PDB entry 8S7G | electron microscopy, 3.43 A resolution | chains E and T of the 14 polymer chains in the assembly

== Chain E ==
Molecule: Protein RecA
Source organism: Pseudomonas aeruginosa
UniProt: P08280 (RECA_PSEAE); residue numbers follow UniProt; this construct covers 2-346
Chain sequence (361 residues; numbered -14 to 346; the number before each row is that of its first residue; numbers below 1 keep their minus sign (Met-14 is residue -14)):
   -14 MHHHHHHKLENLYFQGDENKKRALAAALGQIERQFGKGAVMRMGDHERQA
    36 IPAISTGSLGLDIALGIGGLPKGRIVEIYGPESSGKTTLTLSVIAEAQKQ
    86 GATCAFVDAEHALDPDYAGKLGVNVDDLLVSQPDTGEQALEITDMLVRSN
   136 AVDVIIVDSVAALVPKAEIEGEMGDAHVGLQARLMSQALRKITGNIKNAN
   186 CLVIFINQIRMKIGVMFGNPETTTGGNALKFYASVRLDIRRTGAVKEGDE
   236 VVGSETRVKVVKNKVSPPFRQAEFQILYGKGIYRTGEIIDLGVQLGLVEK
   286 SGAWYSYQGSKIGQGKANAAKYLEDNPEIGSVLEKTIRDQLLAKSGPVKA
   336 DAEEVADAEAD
Unresolved in the structure: -14 to 0, 329-346
Sequence notes: initiating methionine (-14); expression tag (-13 to 1)
Bound ions: Mg2+: Thr72 (together with ATP-gamma-S)
Small-molecule neighbours:
  - ATP-gamma-S (AGS; phosphothiophosphoric acid-adenylate ester): Pro66, Glu67, Ser68, Ser69, Gly70, Lys71, Thr72, Thr73, Glu95, Asp99, Tyr102, Ser239, Tyr263
  - ATP-gamma-S: Phe216, Lys247, Asn248, Lys249, Val250, Ser251, Pro252, Pro253
Swiss-Prot annotation at these positions:
  - binding site (ATP): Gly65 to Thr72
What the authors report for this chain:
  - mutagenesis - F202A: decreased binding to the 36-nt DNA strand (chain T)
  - mutagenesis - M201A: unchanged binding to the 36-nt DNA strand (chain T)

== Chain T ==
Molecule: 36-nt DNA strand
Sequence (36 nucleotides; row label = number of the first residue in the row):
     7 TTTTTTTTTTTTTTTTTTTTTTTTTTTTTTTTTTTT

== Chain E / chain T interface ==
Contacting residue pairs (18):
  Val163(E) with DT31(T), base contact
  Ala167(E) with DT30(T), phosphate contact; DT31(T), phosphate contact
  Arg168(E) with DT30(T), base contact
  Ser171(E) with DT30(T), hydrogen bond to the phosphate
  Gln172(E) with DT30(T), phosphate contact
  Arg195(E) with DT34(T), phosphate contact
  Met196(E) with DT33(T), sugar contact; DT34(T), phosphate contact
  Lys197(E) with DT34(T), base contact
  Ile198(E) with DT33(T), base contact; DT34(T), base contact
  Met201(E) with DT34(T), base contact
  Thr209(E) with DT32(T), phosphate contact
  Gly210(E) with DT32(T), phosphate contact
  Gly211(E) with DT31(T), phosphate contact; DT32(T), hydrogen bond to the phosphate
  Asn212(E) with DT31(T), hydrogen bond to the phosphate
Other interface residues (no listed pair), chain E (17 interface residues in all): Gly164, Arg175, Ala213
Other interface residues (no listed pair), chain T (7 interface residues in all): DT29, DT35

== Summary ==
17 residues of chain E and 7 residues of chain T are in contact; the contacts include 3 hydrogen bonds. Polar
pairs include Ser171(E)-DT30(T), Gly211(E)-DT32(T) and Asn212(E)-DT31(T). The paper reports that F202A of
chain E reduces binding to the 36-nt DNA strand (chain T); M201A of chain E leaves binding to the 36-nt DNA
strand (chain T) unchanged.
Here chain E is Protein RecA (Pseudomonas aeruginosa) and chain T is a 36-nt DNA strand. Entry 8S7G (Cryo-EM
structure of Pseudomonas aeruginosa Recombinase A (RecA) in complex with LexAS125A mutant) was determined by
electron microscopy together with 8S70 and 8B0V from the same study.
